Entry 9J09 (electron microscopy, 2.95 A resolution); this record covers chains A and R of the 4 polymer chains in the assembly.

[Chain A]
Protein: Transposase
Source organism: Rothia dentocariosa
UniProtKB: A0A7D4LAR1 (A0A7D4LAR1_9MICC); numbering as in UniProt (aligned over 1-540)
Amino-acid sequence (540 residues; each row starts with the number of its first residue):
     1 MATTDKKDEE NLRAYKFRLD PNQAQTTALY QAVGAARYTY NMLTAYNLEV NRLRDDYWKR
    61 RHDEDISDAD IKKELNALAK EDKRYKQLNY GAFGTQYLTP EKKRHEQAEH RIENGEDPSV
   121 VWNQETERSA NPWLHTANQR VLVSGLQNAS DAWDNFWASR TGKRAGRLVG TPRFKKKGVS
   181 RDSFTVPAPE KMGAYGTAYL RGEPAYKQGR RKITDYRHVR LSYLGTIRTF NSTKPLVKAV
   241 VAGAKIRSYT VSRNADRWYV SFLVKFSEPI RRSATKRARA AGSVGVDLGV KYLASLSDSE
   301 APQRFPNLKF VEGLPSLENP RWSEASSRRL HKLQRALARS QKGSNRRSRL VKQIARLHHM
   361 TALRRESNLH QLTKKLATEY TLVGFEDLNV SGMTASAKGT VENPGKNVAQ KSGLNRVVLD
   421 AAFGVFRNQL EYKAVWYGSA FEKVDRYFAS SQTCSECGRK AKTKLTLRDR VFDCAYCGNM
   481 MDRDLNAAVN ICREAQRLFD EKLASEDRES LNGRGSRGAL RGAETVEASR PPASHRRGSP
Not modelled in the structure: 1-10, 268-540
Reported in the primary citation:
  - contacts within the chain: Arg140-Glu190 (hydrogen bond), Tyr216-Lys238
  - binding site for the 40-nt DNA strand: Val143, Gln147, Pro187, Arg247, Ser248
  - binding site for the 14-nt DNA strand: Thr95, Lys102, Lys191, Arg201, Arg220
  - mutagenesis - R140A, P189A, E190A, K191A/R220A: abolished catalytic activity
  - mutagenesis - K102A, P187A, R201A/R211A, R220A: decreased catalytic activity
  - mutagenesis - K191A, R201A, R211A: unchanged catalytic activity
  - binding site for sgRNA (chain R): Arg18, Asn22, Gln23, Arg210, Tyr216, Arg217, His218, Arg228
  - catalytic residues: Asp287, Glu386, Asp484 (proposed by the authors, not directly observed)

[Chain R]
Molecule: sgRNA
Source organism: Rothia dentocariosa
Sequence (214 nucleotides; row label = number of the first residue in the row; numbers below 1 keep their minus sign (C-194 is residue -194)):
  -194 CUUUUUGACG AAAAACUCGC CUCAGAAGAU AGGGAGAGUC UAAACGGACG UGGAAGUCGA
  -134 GGCGCUCUUC GGGGUGCUGA GACUGUGGAA GCGUCAAGAC CACCUGCGAG UCAUCGUAGA
   -74 GGGUCACCGU AGAUGAGUAA UCAUCUGCCC AUCUAUUGCA UUAUGCACGC GAAAGCGUGU
   -14 GCAUGGGUGG UUCCCGGUUC AGGUGAAAGU GAAA
Not modelled in the structure: -194 to -181, -155 to -153, -143 to -107, -90 to -78, -38 to -13, 13-19

[Chain A / chain R interface]
Contacting residue pairs - 39 pairs, chain A then chain R:
  Arg13(A) - C0(R)  salt bridge to the phosphate
  Ala14(A) - C0(R)  phosphate contact
  Ala14(A) - G1(R)  sugar contact
  Lys16(A) - G2(R)  salt bridge to the phosphate
  Arg18(A) - A-171(R)  salt bridge to the phosphate
  Asn22(A) - G-73(R)  phosphate contact
  Asn22(A) - G-72(R)  hydrogen bond to the phosphate
  Gln23(A) - G-74(R)  hydrogen bond to the phosphate
  Gln23(A) - G-73(R)  hydrogen bond to the phosphate
  Asn148(A) - U3(R)  sugar contact
  Asp151(A) - U3(R)  hydrogen bond to the sugar
  Arg167(A) - A6(R)  hydrogen bond to the sugar
  Val169(A) - C5(R)  sugar contact
  Gly170(A) - C5(R)  hydrogen bond to the sugar
  Thr171(A) - C5(R)  sugar contact
  Arg173(A) - C5(R)  hydrogen bond to the phosphate
  Lys175(A) - U4(R)  salt bridge to the phosphate
  Arg181(A) - U3(R)  salt bridge to the phosphate
  Ser183(A) - U3(R)  phosphate contact
  Tyr195(A) - A-52(R)  sugar contact
  Arg210(A) - G-72(R)  hydrogen bond to the sugar
  Thr214(A) - C-53(R)  sugar contact
  Asp215(A) - C-70(R)  phosphate contact
  Asp215(A) - C-53(R)  sugar contact
  Tyr216(A) - A-52(R)  sugar contact
  Tyr216(A) - U-51(R)  hydrogen bond to the phosphate
  Arg217(A) - C-70(R)  phosphate contact
  Arg217(A) - A-69(R)  salt bridge to the phosphate
  His218(A) - G-72(R)  phosphate contact
  His218(A) - U-71(R)  salt bridge to the phosphate
  Arg228(A) - U-71(R)  salt bridge to the phosphate
  Arg228(A) - C-70(R)  salt bridge to the phosphate
  Phe230(A) - A-171(R)  phosphate contact
  Phe230(A) - G-170(R)  sugar contact
  Phe230(A) - A-69(R)  base contact
  Asn231(A) - G-170(R)  base contact
  Ser232(A) - C-68(R)  hydrogen bond to the base
  Thr250(A) - U3(R)  phosphate contact
  Ser261(A) - G1(R)  phosphate contact
Also at the interface, not in a pair above, chain A (40 interface residues in all): Leu12, Ala24, Tyr40, Ala152, Asn155, Arg164, Leu168, Pro172, Lys234, Lys238, Ser252
Also at the interface, not in a pair above, chain R (20 interface residues in all): C-67

[Overview]
40 residues of chain A and 20 residues of chain R are in contact, with 10 hydrogen bonds and 9 salt bridges.
Among the polar pairs are Ser232(A)-C-68(R), Asp151(A)-U3(R) and Arg167(A)-A6(R). From the paper: catalytic
residues Asp287(A), Glu386(A) and Asp484(A); R140A, P189A and E190A of chain A, among others, abolish
catalytic activity; 11 substitutions were tested in all.
Chain A is Transposase and chain R is sgRNA, both from Rothia dentocariosa; the structure, Cryo-EM structure
of the RdCas12n-sgRNA-DNA complex, was determined by electron microscopy together with 9UDI from the same
study.
